Entry 1BXQ (X-ray diffraction, 1.41 A resolution); this record covers chain A.

== Chain A ==
Protein: Protein (penicillopepsin)
Source organism: Penicillium janthinellum
Notes: EC 3.4.23.20
UniProtKB: P00798 (PENP_PENJA); numbering as in UniProt (aligned over 1-323)
Sequence (323 residues; numbered 1 to 323; the number before each row is that of its first residue):
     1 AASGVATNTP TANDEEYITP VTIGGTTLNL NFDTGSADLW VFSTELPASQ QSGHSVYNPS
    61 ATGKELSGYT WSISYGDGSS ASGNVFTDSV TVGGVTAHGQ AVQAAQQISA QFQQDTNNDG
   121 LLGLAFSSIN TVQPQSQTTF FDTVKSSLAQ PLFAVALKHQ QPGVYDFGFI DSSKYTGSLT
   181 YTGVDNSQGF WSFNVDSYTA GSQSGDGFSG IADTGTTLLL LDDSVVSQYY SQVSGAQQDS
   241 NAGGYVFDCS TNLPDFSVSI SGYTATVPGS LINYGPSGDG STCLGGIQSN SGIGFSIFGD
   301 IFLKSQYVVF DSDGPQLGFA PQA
UniProt features mapped onto this chain:
  - active site: Asp33, Asp213
  - glycosylation: Ser3 (O-linked (Man...) serine), Thr7 (O-linked (Man...) threonine)
Disulfide bonds: Cys249-Cys283
Covalent attachments: alpha-D-mannopyranose (MAN) linked to Ser3, Thr7
Ligand contacts: PP8 (2-[(1R)-1-(N-(3-methylbutanoyl)-L-valyl-L-asparaginyl)-amino)-3-methylbutyl]hydroxyphosphinyloxy]-3-phenylpropanoic acid methylester): Glu15, Glu16, Asn31, Asp33, Gly35, Ser36, Ser74, Tyr75, Gly76, Asp77, Ser79, Gln111, Phe112, Leu121, Phe190, Ile211, Asp213, Gly215, Thr216, Thr217, Leu218, Leu220, Tyr274, Leu284, Ile293, Phe295, Ile297

== In short ==
Ligands of chain A: compound PP8. Covalently linked alpha-D-mannopyranose: at Ser3 and Thr7. Curated
annotation (UniProt) lists active-site residues Asp33 and Asp213.
Chain A is Protein (penicillopepsin) (Penicillium janthinellum); the structure, Acid proteinase
(penicillopepsin) complex with phosphonate inhibitor, was determined by X-ray diffraction, deposited together
with 1BXO.
